4F0P - chains A and D of the 4 polymer chains in the assembly; structure by X-ray diffraction, 2.79 A resolution.

# Chain A (and D)
Protein: Restriction endonuclease
From: Mycobacterium sp
Notes: chain D of this document is another copy of the same molecule, construct and numbering; everything in this record applies to it too
Reference sequence: A3PUQ5 (A3PUQ5_MYCSJ); numbering as in UniProt (aligned over 1-456)
Sequence (456 residues; each row starts with the number of its first residue):
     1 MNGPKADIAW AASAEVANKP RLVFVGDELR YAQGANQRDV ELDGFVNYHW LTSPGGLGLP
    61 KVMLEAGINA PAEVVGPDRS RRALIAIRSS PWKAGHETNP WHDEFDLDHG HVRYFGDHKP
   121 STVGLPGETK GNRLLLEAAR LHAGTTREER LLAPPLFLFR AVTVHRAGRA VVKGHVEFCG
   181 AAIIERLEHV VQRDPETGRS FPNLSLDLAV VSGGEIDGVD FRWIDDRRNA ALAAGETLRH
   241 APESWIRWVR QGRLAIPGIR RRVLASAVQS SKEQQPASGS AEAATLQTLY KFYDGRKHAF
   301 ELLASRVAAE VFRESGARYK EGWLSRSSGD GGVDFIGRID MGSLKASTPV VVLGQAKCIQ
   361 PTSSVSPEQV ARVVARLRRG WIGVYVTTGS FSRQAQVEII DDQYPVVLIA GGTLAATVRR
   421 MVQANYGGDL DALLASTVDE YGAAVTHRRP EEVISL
Unresolved in the structure: 1-6 (chain D: 1-4)
Ion coordination: Mg2+: Asp334, Gln355, Ala356
From the paper describing this entry:
  - Mg2+ coordination: Asp334, Gln355, Ala356
  - mutagenesis - V191D, V191R: decreased expression
  - mutagenesis - V191D, V191R, R376A, E398A, D402A: decreased catalytic activity

# How chain A and chain D interact
Pairs across the interface (26):
  Asp108(A) - Arg193(D)  salt bridge
  Gly214(A) - His189(D)
  Glu215(A) - His189(D)
  Ile216(A) - Leu125(D)  hydrophobic
  Asp217(A) - Val191(D)
  Arg262(A) - Val191(D)
  Val263(A) - Val191(D)
  Leu264(A) - Pro100(D)  hydrophobic
  Leu264(A) - Trp101(D)
  Leu264(A) - Phe115(D)  hydrophobic
  Leu264(A) - Val191(D)  hydrogen bond (backbone-backbone)
  Leu264(A) - Gln192(D)
  Leu264(A) - Arg193(D)  hydrogen bond (backbone-backbone)
  Ala265(A) - Pro100(D)
  Ala265(A) - Arg193(D)
  Ser266(A) - His96(D)
  Ser266(A) - Pro100(D)
  Val268(A) - His96(D)
  Ala375(A) - Arg379(D)  hydrogen bond (backbone-side chain)
  Arg378(A) - Arg378(D)
  Arg379(A) - Ala375(D)  hydrogen bond (side chain-backbone)
  Arg379(A) - Leu377(D)
  Arg393(A) - Gly95(D)  hydrogen bond (side chain-backbone)
  Arg393(A) - His96(D)
  Val397(A) - His96(D)
  Asp401(A) - Glu97(D)
Other interface residues (no listed pair), chain A (20 interface residues in all): Phe24, Arg261, Ile400
Other interface residues (no listed pair), chain D (18 interface residues in all): Val190, Ser200, Arg376

# Summary
20 residues of chain A and 18 residues of chain D are in contact, with 5 hydrogen bonds and 1 salt bridge.
Among the polar pairs are Asp108(A)-Arg193(D), Ala375(A)-Arg379(D) and Arg393(A)-Gly95(D). From the paper:
V191D, V191R and R376A of chain A, among others, reduce catalytic activity; Mg2+ coordination by Asp334(A),
Gln355(A) and Ala356(A); 5 substitutions were tested in all.
Both chains are Restriction endonuclease (Mycobacterium sp). Entry 4F0P (MspJI Restriction Endonuclease - P31
Form) was determined by X-ray diffraction together with 4F0Q from the same study.
